8Y8K - chains A and B; structure by electron microscopy, 2.89 A resolution.

# Chain A (and B)
Molecule: Anion exchange protein 3
Organism: Homo sapiens
Notes: chain B of this document is another copy of the same molecule, construct and numbering; everything in this record applies to it too
Reference sequence: P48751 (B3A3_HUMAN); residues 1-1232 here = UniProt positions 1-1232
Chain sequence (1232 residues; row label = number of the first residue in the row):
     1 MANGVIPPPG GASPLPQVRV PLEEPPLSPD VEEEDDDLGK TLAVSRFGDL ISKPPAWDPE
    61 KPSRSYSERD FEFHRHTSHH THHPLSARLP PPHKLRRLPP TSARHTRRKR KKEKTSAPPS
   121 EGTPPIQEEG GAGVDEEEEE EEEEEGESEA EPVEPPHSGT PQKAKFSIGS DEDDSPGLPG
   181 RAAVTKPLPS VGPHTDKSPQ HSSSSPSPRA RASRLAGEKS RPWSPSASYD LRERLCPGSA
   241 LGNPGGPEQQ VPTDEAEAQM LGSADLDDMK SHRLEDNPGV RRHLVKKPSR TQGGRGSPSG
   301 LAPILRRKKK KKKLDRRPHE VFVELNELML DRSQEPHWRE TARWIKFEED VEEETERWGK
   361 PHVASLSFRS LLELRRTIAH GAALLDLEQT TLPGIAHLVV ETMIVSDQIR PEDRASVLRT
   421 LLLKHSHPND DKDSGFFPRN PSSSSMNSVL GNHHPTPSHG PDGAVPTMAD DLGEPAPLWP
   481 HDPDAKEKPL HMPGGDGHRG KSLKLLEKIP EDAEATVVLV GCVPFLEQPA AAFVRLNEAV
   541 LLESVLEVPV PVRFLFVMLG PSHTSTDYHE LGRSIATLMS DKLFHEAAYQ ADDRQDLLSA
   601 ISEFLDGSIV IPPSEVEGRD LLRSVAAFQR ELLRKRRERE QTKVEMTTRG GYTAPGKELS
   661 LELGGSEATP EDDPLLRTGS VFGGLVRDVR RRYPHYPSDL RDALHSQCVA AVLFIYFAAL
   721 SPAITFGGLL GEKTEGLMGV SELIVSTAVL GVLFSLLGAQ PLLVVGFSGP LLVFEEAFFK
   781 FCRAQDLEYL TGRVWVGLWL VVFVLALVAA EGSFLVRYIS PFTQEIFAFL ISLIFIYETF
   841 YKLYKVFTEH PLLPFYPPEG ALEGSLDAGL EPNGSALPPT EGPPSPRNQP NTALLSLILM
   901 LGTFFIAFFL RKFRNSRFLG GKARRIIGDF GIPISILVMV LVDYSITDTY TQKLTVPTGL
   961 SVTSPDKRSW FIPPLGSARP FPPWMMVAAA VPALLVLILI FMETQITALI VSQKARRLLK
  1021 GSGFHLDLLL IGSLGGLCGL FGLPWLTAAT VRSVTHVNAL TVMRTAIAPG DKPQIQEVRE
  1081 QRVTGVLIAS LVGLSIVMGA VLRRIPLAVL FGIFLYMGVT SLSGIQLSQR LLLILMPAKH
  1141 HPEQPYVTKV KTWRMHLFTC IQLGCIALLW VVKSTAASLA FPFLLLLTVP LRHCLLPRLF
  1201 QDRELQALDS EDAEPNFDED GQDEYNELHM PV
Disordered / not traced: 1-672, 860-883, 1211-1232
UniProt features mapped onto this chain:
  - modified residue: Ser-167 (Phosphoserine), Ser-170 (Phosphoserine), Ser-175 (Phosphoserine), Ser-198 (Phosphoserine), Arg-295 (Omega-N-methylarginine)
  - lipidation: Cys-1165 (S-palmitoyl cysteine)
  - natural variant: Arg-343 (R343H: In SQT7), Arg-573 (R573C: In SQT7; uncertain significance), Arg-594 (R594W: In SQT7; uncertain significance), Glu-825 (E825D: In SQT7; uncertain significance), Arg-925 (R925H: In SQT7; uncertain significance)
What the authors report for this chain:
  - disease-associated variants - R925H (citing earlier work)

# Chain A / chain B interface
Contacting residue pairs (30; chain A residue first):
  Leu-852(A) / Asn-891(B)
  Leu-852(A) / Asp-948(B)
  Pro-854(A) / Asp-948(B)
  Tyr-856(A) / Tyr-856(B)
  Tyr-856(A) / Asn-891(B)
  Pro-858(A) / Phe-855(B)  hydrophobic
  Glu-859(A) / Phe-855(B)
  Asn-891(A) / Leu-852(B)
  Asn-891(A) / Tyr-856(B)
  Asn-891(A) / Asn-891(B)  hydrogen bond (side chain-backbone)
  Leu-894(A) / Ile-898(B)  hydrophobic
  Leu-897(A) / Ile-898(B)  hydrophobic
  Ile-898(A) / Leu-894(B)  hydrophobic
  Ile-898(A) / Leu-897(B)  hydrophobic
  Arg-917(A) / Pro-1137(B)
  Arg-917(A) / His-1140(B)
  Phe-918(A) / Leu-1135(B)  hydrophobic
  Phe-918(A) / Met-1136(B)  hydrophobic
  Leu-919(A) / Leu-1135(B)  hydrogen bond (backbone-backbone)
  Leu-919(A) / Pro-1137(B)
  Asp-948(A) / Leu-852(B)
  Asp-948(A) / Leu-853(B)
  Asp-948(A) / Pro-854(B)
  Leu-1135(A) / Phe-918(B)  hydrophobic
  Leu-1135(A) / Leu-919(B)  hydrogen bond (backbone-backbone)
  Met-1136(A) / Arg-917(B)
  Met-1136(A) / Phe-918(B)  hydrophobic
  Pro-1137(A) / Arg-917(B)
  Pro-1137(A) / Leu-919(B)
  His-1140(A) / Arg-917(B)  hydrogen bond (backbone-side chain)
Interface residues without a listed pair, chain A (23 interface residues in all): Leu-853, Phe-855, Pro-890, Leu-895, Thr-949, Leu-1132
Interface residues without a listed pair, chain B (23 interface residues in all): Pro-858, Pro-890, Leu-895, Arg-924, Thr-949, Leu-1132

# Overview
The chain A/chain B interface involves 23 residues from each chain, with 4 hydrogen bonds. Among the polar
pairs are Asn-891(A)/Asn-891(B), His-1140(A)/Arg-917(B) and Leu-919(A)/Leu-1135(B).
Both chains are Anion exchange protein 3 (Homo sapiens). Entry 8Y8K (The structure of hAE3) was determined by
electron microscopy together with 8Y85, 8Y86 and 8ZLE from the same study.
